Entry 1SN7 (X-ray diffraction, 2.00 A resolution); this record covers chain A.

[Chain A]
Molecule: kumamolisin-As
Organism: Alicyclobacillus sendaiensis
UniProtKB: Q8GB88 (Q8GB88_9BACL); residues 1-364 here correspond to UniProt positions 190-553 (UniProt number = residue number + 189)
Chain sequence (364 residues; each row starts with the number of its first residue):
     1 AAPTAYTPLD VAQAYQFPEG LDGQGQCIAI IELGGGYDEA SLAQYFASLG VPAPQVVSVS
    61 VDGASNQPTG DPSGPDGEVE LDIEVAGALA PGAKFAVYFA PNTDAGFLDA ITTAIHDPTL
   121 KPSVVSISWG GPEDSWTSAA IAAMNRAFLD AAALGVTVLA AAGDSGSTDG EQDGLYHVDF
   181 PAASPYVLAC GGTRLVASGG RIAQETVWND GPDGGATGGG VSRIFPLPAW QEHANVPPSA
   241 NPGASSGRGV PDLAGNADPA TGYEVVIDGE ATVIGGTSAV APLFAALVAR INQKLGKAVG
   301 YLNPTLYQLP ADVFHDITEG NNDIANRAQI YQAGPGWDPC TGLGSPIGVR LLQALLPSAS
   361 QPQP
Disordered / not traced: 1-3, 359-364
Metal / ion sites: Ca2+: Asp316, Ile317, Gly334, Gly336, Asp338
Reported in the primary citation:
  - catalytic residues: Glu32, Glu78, Asp82, Trp129, Ser278
  - Ca2+ coordination: Asp316, Asp338
  - contacts within the chain: Glu78-Asp82, Thr137-Ala140 (hydrogen bond), Ser167-Ile330 (hydrogen bond), Asn322-Tyr331 (hydrogen bond)

[Overview]
Asp316, Ile317, Gly334, Gly336 and Asp338 form the Ca2+ site. From the paper: catalytic residues Glu32, Glu78
and Asp82 among others; Ca2+ coordination by Asp316 and Asp338.
Chain A is kumamolisin-As (Alicyclobacillus sendaiensis); the structure, Kumamolisin-as, apoenzyme, was
determined by X-ray diffraction together with 1SIO and 1SIU from the same study.
